PDB entry 2ZM6 | X-ray diffraction, 3.30 A resolution | chains A and M of the 21 polymer chains in the assembly

[Chain A]
Molecule: 16S ribosomal RNA
Source organism: Thermus thermophilus
Sequence (1509 nucleotides; row label = number of the first residue in the row; note: 42 numbers in that range are skipped by the numbering (no residue carries them; nothing is unmodelled there); a row labelled like 190A-190L holds insertion residues (190A, then the next letters in order)):
     1 UUGUUGGAGAGUUUGAUCCUGGCUCAGGGUGAACGCUGGCGGCGUGCCUA
    51 AGACAUGCAAGUCGUGCGGG
    73 CCGCGGGGUUUU
    88 ACUCCG
    95 UGGUC
   101 AGCGGCGGACGGGUGAGUAACGCGUGGGU
  129A G
   130 ACCUACCCGGAAGAGGGGGACAACCCGGGGAAACUCGGGCUAAUCCCCCA
   180 UGUGGACCCGC
190A-190L CCCUUGGGGUGU
   191 GUCCAAAGGGCUUU
   216 GCCCGCUUCCGGAUGGGCCCGCGUCCCAUCAGCUAGUUGGUGGGGUAAUG
   266 GCCCACCAAGGCGACGACGGGUAGCCGGUCUGAGAGGAUGGCCGGCCACA
   316 GGGGCACUGAGACACGGGCCCCACUCCUACGGGAGGCAGCAGUUAGGAAU
   366 CUUCCGCAAUGGGCGCAAGCCUGACGGAGCGACGCCGCUUGGAGGAAGAA
   416 GCCCUUCGGGGUGUAAACUCCUGAA
   442 CCCGGGACGAAACCCCCGACGA
   474 GGGGACUGACGGUACCGGG
   494 GUAAUAGCGCCGGCCAACUCCGUGCCAGCAGCCGCGGUAAUACGGAGGGC
   544 GCGAGCGUUACCCGGAUUCACUGGGCGUAAAGGGCGUGUAGGCGGCCUGG
   594 GGCGUCCCAUGUGAAAGACCACGGCUCAACCGUGGGGGAGCGUGGGAUAC
   644 GCUCAGGCUAGACGGUGGGAGAGGGUGGUGGAAUUCCCGGAGUAGCGGUG
   694 AAAUGCGCAGAUACCGGGAGGAACGCCGAUGGCGAAGGCAGCCACCUGGU
   744 CCACCCGUGACGCUGAGGCGCGAAAGCGUGGGGAGCAAACCGGAUUAGAU
   794 ACCCGGGUAGUCCACGCCCUAAACGAUGCGCGCUAGGUCUCUGGGUCU
   848 CCUGGGGGCCGAAGCUAACGCGUUAAGCGCGCCGCCUGGGGAGUACGGCC
   898 GCAAGGCUGAAACUCAAAGGAAUUGACGGGGGCCCGCACAAGCGGUGGAG
   948 CAUGUGGUUUAAUUCGAAGCAACGCGAAGAACCUUACCAGGCCUUGACAU
   998 GCUAGG
 1003A G
  1004 AACCCGGGUGAAAGCCUGGGGUGCCCC
1030A-1030D GCGA
  1031 GGGGAGCCCUAGCACAGGUGCUGCAUGGCCGUCGUCAGCUCGUGCCGUGA
  1081 GGUGUUGGGUUAAGUCCCGCAACGAGCGCAACCCCCGCCGUUAGUUGCCA
  1131 GCGGUUCGGCCGGGCACUCUAACGGGACUGCCCGCGAAA
  1171 GCGGGAGGAAGGAGGGGACGACGUCUGGUCAGCAUGGCCCUUACGGCCUG
  1221 GGCGACACACGUGCUACAAUGCCCACUACAAAGCGAUGCCACCCGGCAAC
  1271 GGGGAGCUAAUCGCAAAAAGGUGGGCCCAGUUCGGAUUGGGGUCUGCAAC
  1321 CCGACCCCAUGAAGCCGGAAUCGCUAGUAAUCGCGGAUCAG
 1361A C
  1362 CAUGCCGCGGUGAAUACGUUCCCGGGCCUUGUACACACCGCCCGUCACGC
  1412 CAUGGGAGCGGGCUCUACCCGAAGUCGCCGGG
  1446 AGCCUACGGG
  1459 CAGGCGCCGAGGGUAGGGCCCGUGACUGGGGCGAAGUCGUAACAAGGUAG
  1509 CUGUACCGGAAGGUGCGGCUGGAU
Disordered / not traced: 1-3

[Chain M]
Protein: 30S ribosomal protein S13
Source organism: Thermus thermophilus
UniProt: P80377 (RS13_THET8); residues 2-126 here = UniProt positions 2-126
Amino-acid sequence (125 residues; numbered 2 to 126; the number before each row is that of its first residue):
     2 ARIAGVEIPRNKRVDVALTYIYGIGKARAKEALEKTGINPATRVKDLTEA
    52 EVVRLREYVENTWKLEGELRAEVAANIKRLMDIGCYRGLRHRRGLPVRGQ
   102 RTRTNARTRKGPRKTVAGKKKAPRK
Disordered / not traced: 122-126

[Chain A / chain M interface]
Residue-residue contacts - 83 pairs, chain A then chain M:
  A946(A) - Arg114(M)  salt bridge to the phosphate
  G947(A) - Arg108(M)  salt bridge to the phosphate
  G947(A) - Thr109(M)  hydrogen bond to the phosphate
  C948(A) - Asn106(M)  hydrogen bond to the base
  C948(A) - Ala107(M)  hydrogen bond to the phosphate
  C948(A) - Arg108(M)  salt bridge to the phosphate
  C948(A) - Thr109(M)  hydrogen bond to the phosphate
  A949(A) - Arg102(M)  phosphate contact
  A949(A) - Asn106(M)  hydrogen bond to the base
  U950(A) - Arg102(M)  salt bridge to the phosphate
  U950(A) - Thr105(M)  base contact
  U950(A) - Asn106(M)  base contact
  G951(A) - Arg102(M)  salt bridge to the phosphate
  G951(A) - Thr105(M)  base contact
  U952(A) - Arg104(M)  hydrogen bond to the base
  G953(A) - Arg104(M)  salt bridge to the phosphate
  G954(A) - Arg104(M)  hydrogen bond to the base
  G954(A) - Lys120(M)  hydrogen bond to the phosphate
  U955(A) - Lys120(M)  salt bridge to the phosphate
  A1225(A) - Arg102(M)  phosphate contact
  A1225(A) - Thr103(M)  sugar contact
  A1225(A) - Arg104(M)  phosphate contact
  C1226(A) - Arg91(M)  salt bridge to the phosphate
  C1226(A) - Leu96(M)  sugar contact
  C1226(A) - Thr103(M)  hydrogen bond to the phosphate
  C1226(A) - Arg104(M)  base contact
  C1226(A) - Lys111(M)  hydrogen bond to the phosphate
  A1227(A) - Leu96(M)  phosphate contact
  A1227(A) - Lys111(M)  phosphate contact
  A1227(A) - Lys115(M)  hydrogen bond to the sugar
  A1227(A) - Val117(M)  base contact
  C1228(A) - Lys111(M)  salt bridge to the phosphate
  C1228(A) - Pro113(M)  phosphate contact
  C1228(A) - Lys115(M)  hydrogen bond to the phosphate
  C1228(A) - Thr116(M)  hydrogen bond to the phosphate
  C1228(A) - Val117(M)  hydrogen bond to the sugar
  A1229(A) - Arg104(M)  base contact
  A1229(A) - Arg114(M)  phosphate contact
  A1229(A) - Thr116(M)  hydrogen bond to the phosphate
  C1230(A) - Thr105(M)  base contact
  G1295(A) - Arg14(M)  hydrogen bond to the phosphate
  C1297(A) - Arg44(M)  salt bridge to the phosphate
  U1302(A) - Val17(M)  phosphate contact
  U1302(A) - Lys27(M)  hydrogen bond to the base
  A1306(A) - Thr109(M)  hydrogen bond to the sugar
  U1307(A) - Gln101(M)  hydrogen bond to the phosphate
  U1307(A) - Thr109(M)  sugar contact
  U1307(A) - Arg110(M)  sugar contact
  U1308(A) - His92(M)  hydrogen bond to the phosphate
  U1308(A) - Pro97(M)  phosphate contact
  U1308(A) - Val98(M)  hydrogen bond to the phosphate
  U1308(A) - Arg99(M)  hydrogen bond to the phosphate
  U1308(A) - Gln101(M)  hydrogen bond to the phosphate
  U1308(A) - Arg110(M)  salt bridge to the phosphate
  G1309(A) - Val74(M)  sugar contact
  G1309(A) - Asn77(M)  hydrogen bond to the sugar
  G1309(A) - Arg88(M)  salt bridge to the phosphate
  G1309(A) - His92(M)  salt bridge to the phosphate
  G1309(A) - Val98(M)  phosphate contact
  G1309(A) - Arg99(M)  salt bridge to the phosphate
  G1310(A) - Asn77(M)  hydrogen bond to the phosphate
  G1310(A) - Arg88(M)  salt bridge to the phosphate
  C1321(A) - Tyr87(M)  hydrogen bond to the phosphate
  C1322(A) - Tyr87(M)  phosphate contact
  C1322(A) - Gly100(M)  sugar contact
  G1323(A) - Arg99(M)  phosphate contact
  C1328(A) - Ala28(M)  phosphate contact
  C1328(A) - Arg29(M)  sugar contact
  A1329(A) - Tyr23(M)  phosphate contact
  A1329(A) - Gly24(M)  sugar contact
  A1329(A) - Ile25(M)  phosphate contact
  A1329(A) - Gly26(M)  hydrogen bond to the phosphate
  A1329(A) - Lys27(M)  phosphate contact
  A1329(A) - Ala28(M)  hydrogen bond to the phosphate
  A1329(A) - Arg29(M)  hydrogen bond to the phosphate
  U1330(A) - Thr20(M)  phosphate contact
  U1330(A) - Ile22(M)  phosphate contact
  U1330(A) - Tyr23(M)  sugar contact
  U1330(A) - Gly24(M)  phosphate contact
  U1330(A) - Ile25(M)  hydrogen bond to the phosphate
  U1330(A) - Gly26(M)  phosphate contact
  G1331(A) - Tyr23(M)  phosphate contact
  A1332(A) - Thr109(M)  base contact
Other interface residues (no listed pair), chain A (36 interface residues in all): G1224, C1296, U1301, C1320
Other interface residues (no listed pair), chain M (46 interface residues in all): Lys13, Tyr21, Leu70, Arg71, Ile78, Lys121

[In short]
36 residues of chain A face 46 of chain M across their interface; the contacts include 30 hydrogen bonds and
15 salt bridges. Among the polar pairs are C948(A)-Asn106(M), A949(A)-Asn106(M) and U952(A)-Arg104(M).
Chain A is 16S ribosomal RNA and chain M is 30S ribosomal protein S13, both from Thermus thermophilus; the
structure, Crystal structure of the Thermus thermophilus 30S ribosomal subunit, was determined by X-ray
diffraction.
